PDB entry 7ML0 | electron microscopy, 3.00 A resolution | chains W and N of the 28 polymer chains in the assembly

Chain W:
Protein: Transcription initiation factor IIE subunit alpha
Source organism: Saccharomyces cerevisiae
Reference sequence: A0A6A5PTU5 (A0A6A5PTU5_YEASX); residue numbers follow UniProt; this construct covers 1-482
Amino-acid sequence (482 residues; row label = number of the first residue in the row):
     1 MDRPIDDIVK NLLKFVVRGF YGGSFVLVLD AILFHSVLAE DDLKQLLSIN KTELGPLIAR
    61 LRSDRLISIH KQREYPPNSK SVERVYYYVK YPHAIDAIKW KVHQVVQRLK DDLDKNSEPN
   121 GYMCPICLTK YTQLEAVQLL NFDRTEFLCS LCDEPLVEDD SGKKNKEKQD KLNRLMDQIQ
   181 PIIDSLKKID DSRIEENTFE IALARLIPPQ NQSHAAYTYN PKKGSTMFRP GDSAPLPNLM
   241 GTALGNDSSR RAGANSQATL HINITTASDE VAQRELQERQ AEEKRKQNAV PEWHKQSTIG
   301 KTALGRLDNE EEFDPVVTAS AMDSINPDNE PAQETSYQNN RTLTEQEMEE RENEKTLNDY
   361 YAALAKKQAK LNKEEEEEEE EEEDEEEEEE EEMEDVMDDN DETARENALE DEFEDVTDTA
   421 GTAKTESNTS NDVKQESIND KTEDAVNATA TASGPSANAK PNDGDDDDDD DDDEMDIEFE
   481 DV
Disordered / not traced: 1-3, 195-482
Bound ions: Zn2+: Cys124, Cys127, Cys149, Cys152

Chain N:
Molecule: non-template strand DNA
Sequence (66 nucleotides; row label = number of the first residue in the row):
     2 AAAAAAAAAA GGCGCGTATA TAAAAGTTTC AATGTATCTA TAAACCTTTG ATGTGTGTTT
    62 GTACAT

Interface between chain W and chain N:
Residue-residue contacts - 6 pairs, chain W then chain N:
  Asn50(W) with DG35(N), phosphate contact
  Ser79(W) with DA45(N), phosphate contact; DC46(N), phosphate contact
  Lys80(W) with DA45(N), sugar contact
  Ser81(W) with DA44(N), phosphate contact; DA45(N), hydrogen bond to the phosphate

Summary:
Chain W and chain N each contribute 4 residues to their interface, with 1 hydrogen bond. The hydrogen-bonded
pair is Ser81(W)-DA45(N). Cys124(W), Cys127(W), Cys149(W) and Cys152(W) form the Zn2+ site.
Chain W is Transcription initiation factor IIE subunit alpha (Saccharomyces cerevisiae) and chain N is
non-template strand DNA; the structure, RNA polymerase II pre-initiation complex (PIC1), was determined by
electron microscopy together with 7MEI, 7MK9, 7MKA, 7ML1, 7ML2, 7ML3 and 7ML4 from the same study.
